7UWE - chains H and J of the 9 polymer chains in the assembly; structure by electron microscopy, 2.90 A resolution.

== Chain H ==
Molecule: DNA-directed RNA polymerase subunit alpha
Source organism: Escherichia coli
Notes: EC 2.7.7.6
UniProt: P0A7Z4 (RPOA_ECOLI); residues 1-329 here = UniProt positions 1-329
Sequence (329 residues; numbered 1 to 329; the number before each row is that of its first residue):
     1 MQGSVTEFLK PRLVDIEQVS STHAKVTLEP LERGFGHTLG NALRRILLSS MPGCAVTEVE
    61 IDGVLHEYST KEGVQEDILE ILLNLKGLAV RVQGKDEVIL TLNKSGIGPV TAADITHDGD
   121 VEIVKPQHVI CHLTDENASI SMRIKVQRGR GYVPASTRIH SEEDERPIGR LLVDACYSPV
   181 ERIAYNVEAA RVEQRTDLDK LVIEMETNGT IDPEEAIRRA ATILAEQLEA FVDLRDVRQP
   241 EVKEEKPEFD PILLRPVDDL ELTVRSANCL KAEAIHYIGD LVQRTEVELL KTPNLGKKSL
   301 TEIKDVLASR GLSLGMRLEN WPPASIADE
Unresolved in the structure: 1-3, 159-169, 233-329
Curated features (UniProtKB/Swiss-Prot):
  - region: Glu162 to Glu165 (Required for interaction with Crp at class II promoters)
  - modified residue: Arg265 (ADP-ribosylarginine), Lys297 (N6-acetyllysine), Lys298 (N6-acetyllysine)

== Chain J ==
Molecule: DNA-directed RNA polymerase subunit beta'
Source organism: Escherichia coli
Notes: EC 2.7.7.6
UniProt: P0A8T7 (RPOC_ECOLI); residues 1-1407 here = UniProt positions 1-1407
Sequence (1407 residues; each row starts with the number of its first residue):
     1 MKDLLKFLKA QTKTEEFDAI KIALASPDMI RSWSFGEVKK PETINYRTFK PERDGLFCAR
    61 IFGPVKDYEC LCGKYKRLKH RGVICEKCGV EVTQTKVRRE RMGHIELASP TAHIWFLKSL
   121 PSRIGLLLDM PLRDIERVLY FESYVVIEGG MTNLERQQIL TEEQYLDALE EFGDEFDAKM
   181 GAEAIQALLK SMDLEQECEQ LREELNETNS ETKRKKLTKR IKLLEAFVQS GNKPEWMILT
   241 VLPVLPPDLR PLVPLDGGRF ATSDLNDLYR RVINRNNRLK RLLDLAAPDI IVRNEKRMLQ
   301 EAVDALLDNG RRGRAITGSN KRPLKSLADM IKGKQGRFRQ NLLGKRVDYS GRSVITVGPY
   361 LRLHQCGLPK KMALELFKPF IYGKLELRGL ATTIKAAKKM VEREEAVVWD ILDEVIREHP
   421 VLLNRAPTLH RLGIQAFEPV LIEGKAIQLH PLVCAAYNAD FDGDQMAVHV PLTLEAQLEA
   481 RALMMSTNNI LSPANGEPII VPSQDVVLGL YYMTRDCVNA KGEGMVLTGP KEAERLYRSG
   541 LASLHARVKV RITEYEKDAN GELVAKTSLK DTTVGRAILW MIVPKGLPYS IVNQALGKKA
   601 ISKMLNTCYR ILGLKPTVIF ADQIMYTGFA YAARSGASVG IDDMVIPEKK HEIISEAEAE
   661 VAEIQEQFQS GLVTAGERYN KVIDIWAAAN DRVSKAMMDN LQTETVINRD GQEEKQVSFN
   721 SIYMMADSGA RGSAAQIRQL AGMRGLMAKP DGSIIETPIT ANFREGLNVL QYFISTHGAR
   781 KGLADTALKT ANSGYLTRRL VDVAQDLVVT EDDCGTHEGI MMTPVIEGGD VKEPLRDRVL
   841 GRVTAEDVLK PGTADILVPR NTLLHEQWCD LLEENSVDAV KVRSVVSCDT DFGVCAHCYG
   901 RDLARGHIIN KGEAIGVIAA QSIGEPGTQL TMRTFHIGGA ASRAAAESSI QVKNKGSIKL
   961 SNVKSVVNSS GKLVITSRNT ELKLIDEFGR TKESYKVPYG AVLAKGDGEQ VAGGETVANW
  1021 DPHTMPVITE VSGFVRFTDM IDGQTITRQT DELTGLSSLV VLDSAERTAG GKDLRPALKI
  1081 VDAQGNDVLI PGTDMPAQYF LPGKAIVQLE DGVQISSGDT LARIPQESGG TKDITGGLPR
  1141 VADLFEARRP KEPAILAEIS GIVSFGKETK GKRRLVITPV DGSDPYEEMI PKWRQLNVFE
  1201 GERVERGDVI SDGPEAPHDI LRLRGVHAVT RYIVNEVQDV YRLQGVKIND KHIEVIVRQM
  1261 LRKATIVNAG SSDFLEGEQV EYSRVKIANR ELEANGKVGA TYSRDLLGIT KASLATESFI
  1321 SAASFQETTR VLTEAAVAGK RDELRGLKEN VIVGRLIPAG TGYAYHQDRM RRRAAGEAPA
  1381 APQVTAEDAS ASLAELLNAG LGGSDNE
Unresolved in the structure: 1-15, 934-947, 1052-1056, 1127-1135, 1374-1407
Ion coordination: Zn2+ site 1: Cys70, Cys72, Gly73, Lys74; Mg2+: Asp460, Asp462, Asp464 (shared with 1 residue of chain R); Zn2+ site 2: Cys814, Cys888, Cys895, Cys898
Curated features (UniProtKB/Swiss-Prot):
  - binding site (Zn(2+)): Cys70, Cys72, Cys85, Cys88, Cys814, Cys888, Cys895, Cys898
  - binding site (Mg(2+)): Asp460, Asp462, Asp464
  - modified residue: Lys983 (N6-acetyllysine)

== How chain H and chain J interact ==
Pairs across the interface (17; chain H residue first):
  Arg44(H) - Arg538(J)
  Leu48(H) - Arg535(J)
  Leu48(H) - Ser539(J)
  Glu80(H) - Arg551(J)
  Leu83(H) - Val526(J)  hydrophobic
  Leu83(H) - Arg551(J)
  Asn84(H) - Arg551(J)
  Tyr152(H) - Glu532(J)  hydrogen bond
  Tyr152(H) - Arg535(J)
  Tyr152(H) - Leu536(J)  hydrophobic
  Glu181(H) - Lys531(J)
  Glu181(H) - Arg535(J)  salt bridge
  Arg182(H) - Lys531(J)
  Arg182(H) - Glu534(J)
  Ile183(H) - Glu534(J)
  Thr196(H) - Glu443(J)
  Glu206(H) - Lys531(J)  salt bridge
Interface residues without a listed pair, chain H (17 interface residues in all): Leu79, Lys86, Pro154, Cys176, Val180, Arg191
Interface residues without a listed pair, chain J (14 interface residues in all): Asp413, Leu527, Thr528, Leu541

== Overview ==
The interface between chain H and chain J involves 17 residues on one side and 14 on the other, with 1
hydrogen bond and 2 salt bridges. Polar contacts include Glu181(H)-Arg535(J), Glu206(H)-Lys531(J) and
Tyr152(H)-Glu532(J).
Here chain H is DNA-directed RNA polymerase subunit alpha and chain J is DNA-directed RNA polymerase subunit
beta', both from Escherichia coli. Entry 7UWE (CryoEM Structure of E. coli Transcription-Coupled
Ribonucleotide Excision Repair (TC-RER) complex) was determined by electron microscopy together with 7UWH from
the same study.
